8ABA - chains P and O of the 20 polymer chains in the assembly; structure by electron microscopy, 3.20 A resolution.

[Chain P]
Name: Cytochrome b-c1 complex subunit Rieske, mitochondrial
Organism: Yarrowia lipolytica
Notes: EC 7.1.1.8
Reference sequence: Q6CI02 (Q6CI02_YARLI); residue numbers follow UniProt; this construct covers 1-225
Sequence (225 residues; numbered 1 to 225; the number before each row is that of its first residue):
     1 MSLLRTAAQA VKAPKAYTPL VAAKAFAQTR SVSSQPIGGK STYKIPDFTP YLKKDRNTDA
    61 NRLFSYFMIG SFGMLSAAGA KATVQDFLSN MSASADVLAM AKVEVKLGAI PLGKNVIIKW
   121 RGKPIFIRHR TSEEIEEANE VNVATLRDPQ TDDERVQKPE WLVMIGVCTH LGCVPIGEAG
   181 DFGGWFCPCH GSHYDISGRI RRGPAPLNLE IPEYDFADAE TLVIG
Disordered / not traced: 1-38, 225
Cystine bridges: C173-C189
Bound ions: 2Fe-2S cluster Fe: C168, H170, C187, H190
Small-molecule neighbours:
  - 2Fe-2S cluster (FES): C168, H170, L171, G172, C173, C187, C189, H190, G191, S192, P204
  - 1,2-diacyl-sn-glycero-3-phosphocholine (PC1): Y66, I69, G73, S76, A77, A80
  - phosphatidylethanolamine (PTY), molecule 1: I69, F72, G73, S76
  - phosphatidylethanolamine (PTY), molecule 2: A78, G79, A80, K81, A82, T83, V84, Q85, D86, F87

[Chain O]
Name: YALI0A17468p
Organism: Yarrowia lipolytica
Reference sequence: Q6CGP7 (Q6CGP7_YARLI); residue numbers follow UniProt; this construct covers 1-330
Sequence (330 residues; numbered 1 to 330; the number before each row is that of its first residue):
     1 MRRRRIGVWP ENRRVSRLWV SLSPRSCVTC PVPTNQNPPI NNHHTPILTQ MFKAIPLRQA
    61 LLGISSAVCA GATTTYYYTT KAEAMTAAEH GLHPAEYPWP QNGMLSTFDH ASLRRGYQVY
   121 KEVCAACHSL DRIAWRNLVG VTHTTDEAKA FAEELEYDDE PDDEGNPRKR PGKLADYIPG
   181 PYPNEQAARA ANQGALPPDL SLIAKARHGG ADYIFALLTG YPDEPPAGVV LAPGMNYNPY
   241 FPGGGIGMAR TLFDGVVEYE DGTPATTSQM AKDVAAFLTW AAEPEHDERK KLGLKAIIVI
   301 SAMLGLSVYI KKFKWSPIKN RKFIYNPPKN
Disordered / not traced: 1-84, 329-330
Bound ions: heme c Fe: H128, M248
Small-molecule neighbours:
  - heme c (HEC): V119, V123, C124, C127, H128, N192, A195, L196, P197, P198, L200, I203, R207, Y213, I214, L217, L218, F241, I246, G247, M248, T251, L252, V274, L278
  - phosphatidylethanolamine (PTY): L292, K295, A296, V299, I300

[Chain P / chain O interface]
Contacting residue pairs - 31 pairs, chain P then chain O:
  G39(P) - N326(O)
  K40(P) - N326(O)  hydrogen bond (backbone-side chain)
  S41(P) - I324(O)
  T42(P) - N326(O)
  K44(P) - I324(O)
  P46(P) - K322(O)
  D47(P) - K322(O)
  F48(P) - N320(O)
  F48(P) - K322(O)
  Y51(P) - N320(O)
  Y51(P) - K322(O)  hydrogen bond
  F64(P) - Y309(O)
  S65(P) - Y309(O)
  S65(P) - F313(O)
  M68(P) - L306(O)
  M68(P) - Y309(O)  hydrophobic
  I69(P) - I310(O)  hydrophobic
  S71(P) - L306(O)
  F72(P) - M303(O)
  F72(P) - L306(O)
  F72(P) - I310(O)  hydrophobic
  L75(P) - A302(O)  hydrophobic
  L75(P) - M303(O)  hydrophobic
  L75(P) - L306(O)  hydrophobic
  S76(P) - M303(O)
  A95(P) - R136(O)
  D96(P) - R136(O)
  A99(P) - R136(O)
  A99(P) - A175(O)  hydrophobic
  M100(P) - A175(O)  hydrophobic
  E104(P) - K149(O)  salt bridge
Also at the interface, not in a pair above, chain P (23 interface residues in all): K106
Also at the interface, not in a pair above, chain O (18 interface residues in all): P171, K173, V299, S307, Y325

[In short]
The interface between chain P and chain O involves 23 residues on one side and 18 on the other, with 2
hydrogen bonds and 1 salt bridge. Polar contacts include E104(P)-K149(O), K40(P)-N326(O) and Y51(P)-K322(O).
One phosphatidylethanolamine molecule is bound between chain P and chain O.
Chain P is Cytochrome b-c1 complex subunit Rieske, mitochondrial and chain O is YALI0A17468p, both from
Yarrowia lipolytica; the structure, Complex III2 from Yarrowia lipolytica, ascorbate-reduced, int-position,
was determined by electron microscopy together with 8AB6, 8AB7, 8AB8, 8AB9, 8ABB, 8ABE and 11 further entries
from the same study.
